6SBN - chain A; structure by X-ray diffraction, 1.09 A resolution.

# Chain A
Molecule: polyester hydrolase
Organism: Pseudomonas aestusnigri
Reference sequence: A0A1H6AD45 (A0A1H6AD45_9PSED); numbering as in UniProt (aligned over 1-304)
Amino-acid sequence (312 residues; numbered 1 to 312; the number before each row is that of its first residue):
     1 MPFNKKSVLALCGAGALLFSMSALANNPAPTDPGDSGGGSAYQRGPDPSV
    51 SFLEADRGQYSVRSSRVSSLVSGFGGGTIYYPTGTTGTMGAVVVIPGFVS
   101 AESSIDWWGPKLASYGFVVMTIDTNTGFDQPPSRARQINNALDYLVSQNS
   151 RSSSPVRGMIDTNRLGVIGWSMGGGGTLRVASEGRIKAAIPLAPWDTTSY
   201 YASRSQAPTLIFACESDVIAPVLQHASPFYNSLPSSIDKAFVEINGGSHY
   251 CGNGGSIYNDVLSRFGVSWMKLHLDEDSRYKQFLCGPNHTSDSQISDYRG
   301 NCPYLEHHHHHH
Unresolved in the structure: 1-37, 286-291, 307-312
Sequence notes: expression tag (305-312)
Cystine bridges: Cys214-Cys251, Cys285-Cys302
Bound ions: Na+: Ser152, Ser216
Reported in the primary citation:
  - catalytic residues: Phe98, Ser171, Met172, Asp217, His249
  - contacts within the chain: Glu102-Tyr250 (hydrogen bond)
  - conformationally variable residues (loop rearrangement): Phe98 to Ser104, Asp123 to Phe128
  - mutagenesis - Y250S: increased catalytic activity on pNPB
  - mutagenesis - Y250S: increased catalytic activity on BHET
  - mutagenesis - Y250S: increased catalytic activity on PETa
  - mutagenesis - Y250S, S256N: increased catalytic activity on PETb
  - mutagenesis - G254S, Y258N, N259Q: decreased catalytic activity on pNPB
  - mutagenesis - Y250S (1-3 degC), G254S (5-10 degC), S256N (1-3 degC), I257S (1-3 degC), Y258N (5-10 degC), N259Q (5-10 degC): decreased stability

# In short
The Na+ site is built by Ser152 and Ser216. The paper reports catalytic residues Phe98, Ser171 and Met172
among others; Y250S, G254S and S256N, among others, reduce stability; 6 substitutions were tested in all.
Chain A is polyester hydrolase (Pseudomonas aestusnigri); the structure, Polyester hydrolase PE-H of
Pseudomonas aestusnigri, was determined by X-ray diffraction (same publication as 6SCD).
